5MFU - chain A; structure by X-ray diffraction, 2.15 A resolution.

Chain A:
Protein: Diguanylate phosphodiesterase
Source organism: Pseudomonas aeruginosa
UniProt: A0A140SMD7 (A0A140SMD7_PSEAI); residues 5-258 here correspond to UniProt positions 259-512 (UniProt number = residue number + 254)
Sequence (254 residues; numbered 5 to 258; the number before each row is that of its first residue):
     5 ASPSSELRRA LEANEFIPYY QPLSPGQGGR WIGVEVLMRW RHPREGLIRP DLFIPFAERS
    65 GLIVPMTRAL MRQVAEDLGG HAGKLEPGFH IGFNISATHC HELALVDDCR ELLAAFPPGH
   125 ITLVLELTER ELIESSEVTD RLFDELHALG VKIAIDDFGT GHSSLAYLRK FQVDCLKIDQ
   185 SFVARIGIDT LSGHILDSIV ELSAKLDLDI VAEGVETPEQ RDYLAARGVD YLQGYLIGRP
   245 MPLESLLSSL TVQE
Metal / ion sites: Mn2+: Glu39, Asn98, Glu130, Asp160 (together with guanosine-5'-monophosphate); Na+: Asp160 (together with guanosine-5'-monophosphate)
Residues lining bound ligands: guanosine-5'-monophosphate (G): Gln25, Glu39, Val40, Leu41, Met42, Arg43, Arg53, Pro54, Asp55, Ile58, Ile67, Leu74, Asn98, Ser100, Glu130, Asp160, Asp161, Gln184, Glu217, Gly218, Val219, Glu220, Gly238, Tyr239, Pro244
Reported in the primary citation:
  - Na+ coordination: Asp160
  - binding site for guanosine-5'-monophosphate: Glu217

In short:
Bound to chain A: guanosine-5'-monophosphate. Glu39, Asn98, Glu130 and Asp160 coordinate Mn2+. From the paper:
a binding site for guanosine-5'-monophosphate at Glu217; Na+ coordination by Asp160.
Chain A is Diguanylate phosphodiesterase (Pseudomonas aeruginosa); the structure, PA3825-EAL Mn-pGpG
Structure, was determined by X-ray diffraction together with 5M1T, 5MKG and 4Y9M from the same study.
